Entry 8VGC (X-ray diffraction, 1.42 A resolution); this record covers chains A and B of the 3 polymer chains in the assembly.

Chain A (and B):
Name: Biopolymer transport protein ExbD
Source organism: Escherichia coli
Notes: fragment: Periplasmic domain; chain B of this document is another copy of the same molecule, construct and numbering; everything in this record applies to it too
UniProt: A0A8S0FLD5 (A0A8S0FLD5_ECOLX); residues 59-141 here correspond to UniProt positions 65-147 (UniProt number = residue number + 6)
Amino-acid sequence (83 residues; each row starts with the number of its first residue):
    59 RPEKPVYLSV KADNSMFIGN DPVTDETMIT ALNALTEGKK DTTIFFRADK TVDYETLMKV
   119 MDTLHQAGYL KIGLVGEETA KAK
Unresolved in the structure: 59-60, 136-141 (chain B: 59-61, 135-141)

Chain A / chain B interface:
Pairs across the interface - 30 pairs, chain A then chain B:
  Phe-104(A) with Tyr-112(B), hydrogen bond (backbone-side chain)
  Arg-105(A) with Tyr-112(B)
  Ala-106(A) with Tyr-112(B)
  Asp-107(A) with Tyr-112(B)
  Lys-108(A) with Asp-111(B); Tyr-112(B), hydrogen bond (backbone-backbone); Glu-113(B), hydrogen bond (backbone-backbone)
  Thr-109(A) with Asp-111(B)
  Val-110(A) with Asp-111(B); Tyr-112(B), hydrogen bond (backbone-backbone)
  Asp-111(A) with Lys-108(B); Thr-109(B); Val-110(B)
  Tyr-112(A) with Phe-104(B), hydrogen bond (side chain-backbone); Ala-106(B); Asp-107(B); Lys-108(B), hydrogen bond (backbone-backbone); Val-110(B), hydrogen bond (backbone-backbone); Leu-132(B); Val-133(B), hydrogen bond (side chain-backbone)
  Glu-113(A) with Lys-108(B), hydrogen bond (backbone-backbone)
  Leu-115(A) with Leu-115(B), hydrophobic
  Met-116(A) with Leu-132(B); Val-133(B); Gly-134(B)
  Leu-132(A) with Tyr-112(B); Met-116(B), hydrophobic
  Val-133(A) with Tyr-112(B), hydrogen bond (backbone-side chain); Met-116(B)
  Gly-134(A) with Met-116(B)
Also at the interface, not in a pair above, chain A (16 interface residues in all): Met-119
Also at the interface, not in a pair above, chain B (15 interface residues in all): Arg-105

Summary:
16 residues of chain A face 15 of chain B across their interface; the contacts include 10 hydrogen bonds.
Polar contacts include Phe-104(A)/Tyr-112(B), Tyr-112(A)/Val-133(B) and Lys-108(A)/Tyr-112(B).
Both chains are Biopolymer transport protein ExbD (Escherichia coli). Entry 8VGC (Complex of ExbD with D-box
peptide: Orthorhombic form) was determined by X-ray diffraction (same publication as 8VGD).
